PDB entry 1V45 | X-ray diffraction, 2.86 A resolution | chain E

Chain E:
Name: Purine nucleoside phosphorylase
Organism: Homo sapiens
Notes: EC 2.4.2.1
UniProt: P00491 (PNPH_HUMAN); residue numbers follow UniProt; this construct covers 2-289
Amino-acid sequence (288 residues; each row starts with the number of its first residue):
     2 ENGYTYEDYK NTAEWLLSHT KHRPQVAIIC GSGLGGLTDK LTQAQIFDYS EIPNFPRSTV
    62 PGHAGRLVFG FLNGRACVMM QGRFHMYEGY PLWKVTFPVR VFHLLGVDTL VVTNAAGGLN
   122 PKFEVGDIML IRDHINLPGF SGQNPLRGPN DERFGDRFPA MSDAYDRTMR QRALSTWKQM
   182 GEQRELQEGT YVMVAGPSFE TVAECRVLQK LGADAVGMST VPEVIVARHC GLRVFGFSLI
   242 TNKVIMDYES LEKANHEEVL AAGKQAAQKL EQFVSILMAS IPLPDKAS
Swiss-Prot annotation at these positions:
  - binding site (phosphate): S33, H64, R84 to H86, A116, S220
  - binding site (a purine D-ribonucleoside): Y88, E201, M219, N243, H257
  - site: N243 (Important for substrate specificity)
  - modified residue: S251 (Phosphoserine)
  - natural variant: S51 (G51S: this construct carries the variant), E89 (E89K: In PNPD), D128 (D128G: In PNPD), A174 (A174P: In PNPD), Y192 (Y192C: In PNPD), R234 (R234P: In PNPD)
  - mutagenesis: H64 (H64W: Reduces catalytic activity towards inosine), E201 (E201A/Q: Severe loss of catalytic activity), N243 (N243A: Reduces catalytic activity; N243D: Reduces catalytic activity towards inosine, hypoxanthine, guanosine and guanine. Increases catalytic activity towards adenosine and adenine), H257 (H257W: Reduces catalytic activity towards inosine)
Residues lining bound ligands: 9-(3-deoxy-beta-D-ribofuranosyl)guanine (3DG): H86, Y88, A116, A117, G118, F159, V195, F200, E201, V217, G218, M219, S220, T242, N243, V245, H257

In short:
Bound to chain E: 9-(3-deoxy-beta-D-ribofuranosyl)guanine. UniProt lists 7 phosphate-binding residues, 5
purine D-ribonucleoside-binding residues and 4 mutagenesis sites.
Chain E is Purine nucleoside phosphorylase (Homo sapiens); the structure, Crystal Structure of human PNP
complexed with 3-deoxyguanosine, was determined by X-ray diffraction (same publication as 1RFG and 1V41).
